Entry 7TJK (electron microscopy, 2.70 A resolution); this record covers chains B and H of the 9 polymer chains in the assembly.

Chain B:
Name: Origin recognition complex subunit 2
Source organism: Saccharomyces cerevisiae
UniProtKB: P32833 (ORC2_YEAST); residues 1-620 here = UniProt positions 1-620
Chain sequence (620 residues; row label = number of the first residue in the row):
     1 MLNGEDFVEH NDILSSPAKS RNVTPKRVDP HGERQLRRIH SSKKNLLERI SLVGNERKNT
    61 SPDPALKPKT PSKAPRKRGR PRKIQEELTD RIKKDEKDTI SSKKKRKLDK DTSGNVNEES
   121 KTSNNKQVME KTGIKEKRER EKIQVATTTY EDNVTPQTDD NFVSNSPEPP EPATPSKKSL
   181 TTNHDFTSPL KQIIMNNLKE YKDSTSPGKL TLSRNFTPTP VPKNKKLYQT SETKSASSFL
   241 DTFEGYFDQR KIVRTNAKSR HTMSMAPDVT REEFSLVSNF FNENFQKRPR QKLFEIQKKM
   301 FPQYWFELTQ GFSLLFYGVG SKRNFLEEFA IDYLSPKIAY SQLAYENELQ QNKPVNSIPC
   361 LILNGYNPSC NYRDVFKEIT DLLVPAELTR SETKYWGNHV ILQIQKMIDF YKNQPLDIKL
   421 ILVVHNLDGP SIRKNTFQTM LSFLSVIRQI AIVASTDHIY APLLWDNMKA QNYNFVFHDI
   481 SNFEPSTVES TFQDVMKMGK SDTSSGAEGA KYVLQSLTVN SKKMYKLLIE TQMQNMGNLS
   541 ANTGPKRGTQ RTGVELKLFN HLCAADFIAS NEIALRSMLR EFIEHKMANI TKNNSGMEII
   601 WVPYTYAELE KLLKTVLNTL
Not modelled in the structure: 1-235, 344-356, 497-620
UniProt features mapped onto this chain:
  - modified residue: Thr60 (Phosphothreonine), Thr187 (Phosphothreonine), Ser188 (Phosphoserine)

Chain H:
Molecule: DNA, 84 bp ARS1
Sequence (84 nucleotides; numbered 1 to 84; the number before each row is that of its first residue):
     1 TTTGTGCACT TGCCTGCAGG CCTTTTGAAA AGCAAGCATA AAAGATCTAA ACATAAAATC
    61 TGTAAAATAA CAAGATGTAA AGAT
Not modelled in the structure: 1-23, 65-84

Interface between chain B and chain H:
Residue-residue contacts (13; chain B residue first):
  Lys251(B) with DA31(H), salt bridge to the phosphate
  Arg254(B) with DA31(H), base contact; DG32(H), hydrogen bond to the base
  Arg373(B) with DA51(H), sugar contact; DC52(H), salt bridge to the phosphate
  Arg390(B) with DT54(H), salt bridge to the phosphate
  Lys394(B) with DA53(H), phosphate contact
  Trp396(B) with DA51(H), base contact; DC52(H), hydrogen bond to the base; DA53(H), phosphate contact
  Gly397(B) with DC52(H), phosphate contact
  His399(B) with DC52(H), hydrogen bond to the phosphate; DA53(H), salt bridge to the phosphate
Other interface residues (no listed pair), chain B (10 interface residues in all): Thr393, Asn398

Overview:
The interface between chain B and chain H involves 10 residues on one side and 6 on the other, with 3 hydrogen
bonds and 4 salt bridges. Among the polar pairs are Arg254(B)-DG32(H), Trp396(B)-DC52(H) and
His399(B)-DC52(H).
Chain B is Origin recognition complex subunit 2 (Saccharomyces cerevisiae) and chain H is DNA, 84 bp ARS1; the
structure, S. cerevisiae ORC bound to 84 bp ARS1 DNA and Cdc6 (state 2) with docked Orc6 ..., was determined
by electron microscopy (same publication as 7TJF, 7TJH, 7TJI and 7TJJ).
